PDB entry 9OM6 | electron microscopy, 4.14 A resolution (low resolution: residue-level contacts below are approximate; hydrogen-bond / salt-bridge calls are withheld) | chains C and G of the 8 polymer chains in the assembly

== Chain C ==
Protein: Synaptosomal-associated protein 25
From: Rattus norvegicus
Reference sequence: P60881 (SNP25_RAT); residues 1-206 here = UniProt positions 1-206
Sequence (222 residues; numbered -15 to 206; the number before each row is that of its first residue; numbers below 1 keep their minus sign (Met-15 is residue -15)):
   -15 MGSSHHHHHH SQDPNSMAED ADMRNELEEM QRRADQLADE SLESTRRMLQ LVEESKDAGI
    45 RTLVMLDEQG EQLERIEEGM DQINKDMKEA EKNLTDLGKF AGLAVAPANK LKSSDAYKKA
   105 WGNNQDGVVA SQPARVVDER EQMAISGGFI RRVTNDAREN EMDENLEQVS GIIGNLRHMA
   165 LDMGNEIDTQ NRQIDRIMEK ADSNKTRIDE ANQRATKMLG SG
Disordered / not traced: -15 to 16, 87-206
Sequence notes: expression tag (-15 to 0); conflict Ala85 (Cys in P60881), Ala88 (Cys in P60881), Ala90 (Cys in P60881), Ala92 (Cys in P60881)
Swiss-Prot annotation at these positions:
  - region: Gly111 to Val120 (Interaction with ZDHHC13 and ZDHHC17)
  - site ((Microbial infection) Cleavage): Arg180, Ile181, Gln197, Arg198
  - modified residue: Thr138 (Phosphothreonine), Ser154 (Phosphoserine), Ser187 (Phosphoserine)

== Chain G ==
Protein: Alpha-soluble NSF attachment protein
From: Rattus norvegicus
Reference sequence: P54921 (SNAA_RAT); residue numbers follow UniProt; this construct covers 1-295
Sequence (296 residues; each row starts with the number of its first residue; numbering starts at 0):
     0 GMDTSGKQAE AMALLAEAER KVKNSQSFFS GLFGGSSKIE EACEIYARAA NMFKMAKNWS
    60 AAGNAFCQAA QLHLQLQSKH DAATCFVDAG NAFKKADPQE AINCLMRAIE IYTDMGRFTI
   120 AAKHHISIAE IYETELVDVE KAIAHYEQSA DYYKGEESNS SANKCLLKVA GYAAQLEQYQ
   180 KAIDIYEQVG TSAMDSPLLK YSAKDYFFKA ALCHFCIDML NAKLAVQKYE ELFPAFSDSR
   240 ECKLMKKLLE AHEEQNVDSY TESVKEYDSI SRLDQWLTTM LLRIKKTIQG DEEDLR
Disordered / not traced: 289-295
Sequence notes: expression tag (0)

== Chain C / chain G interface ==
Pairs across the interface - 5 pairs, chain C then chain G:
  Glu38(C) with Lys199(G); Tyr200(G)
  Asp41(C) with Lys199(G)
  Ala42(C) with Leu197(G)
  Arg45(C) with Pro196(G)
Other interface residues (no listed pair), chain C (5 interface residues in all): Met49

== Summary ==
Chain C and chain G form an interface of 5 and 4 residues respectively.
Chain C is Synaptosomal-associated protein 25 and chain G is Alpha-soluble NSF attachment protein, both from
Rattus norvegicus; the structure, 22bin20S complex (NSF-alphaSNAP-2:2 syntaxin-1a:SNAP-25), 4:2:2
alphaSNAP-syntaxin-1a-SNAP-25 subcomplex local refinement, hydrolyzing, class 23, was determined by electron
microscopy (same publication as 9OJR, 9OJU, 9OJZ, 9OK3, 9OK5, 9OKC and 17 further entries).
